4TUY - chains B and C of the 6 polymer chains in the assembly; structure by X-ray diffraction, 2.10 A resolution.

[Chain B]
Molecule: Tubulin beta-2B chain
Source organism: Bos taurus
UniProtKB: Q6B856 (TBB2B_BOVIN); the author numbering skips numbers that UniProt does not, so the offset changes along the chain: 1-42 = UniProt 1-42; 45-360 = UniProt 43-358; 369-455 = UniProt 359-445
Chain sequence (445 residues; each row starts with the number of its first residue; note: 10 numbers in that range are skipped by the numbering (no residue carries them; nothing is unmodelled there)):
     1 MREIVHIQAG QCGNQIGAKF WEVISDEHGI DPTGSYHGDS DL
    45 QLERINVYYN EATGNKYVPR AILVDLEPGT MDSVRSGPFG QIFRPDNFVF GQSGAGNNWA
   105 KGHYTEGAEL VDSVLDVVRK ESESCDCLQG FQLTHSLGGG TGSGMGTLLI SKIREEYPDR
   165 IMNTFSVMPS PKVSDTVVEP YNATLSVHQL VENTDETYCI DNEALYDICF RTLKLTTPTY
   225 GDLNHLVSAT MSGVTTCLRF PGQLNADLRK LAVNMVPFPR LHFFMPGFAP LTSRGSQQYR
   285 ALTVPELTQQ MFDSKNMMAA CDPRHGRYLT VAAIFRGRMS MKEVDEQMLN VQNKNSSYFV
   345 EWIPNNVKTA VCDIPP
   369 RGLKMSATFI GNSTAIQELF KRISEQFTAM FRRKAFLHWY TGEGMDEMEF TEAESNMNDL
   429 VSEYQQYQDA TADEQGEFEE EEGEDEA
Disordered / not traced: 278-281, 439-455
Ion coordination: Mg2+: Gln11 (together with GDP)
Small-molecule neighbours: GDP (guanosine-5'-diphosphate): Gly10, Gln11, Cys12, Gln15, Ile16, Ala99, Asn101, Ser140, Gly142, Gly143, Gly144, Thr145, Gly146, Ser147, Val171, Pro173, Val177, Asp179, Glu183, Asn206, Leu209, Tyr224, Leu227, Asn228
UniProt features mapped onto this chain:
  - motif: Met1 to Ile4 (MREI motif)
  - binding site (GTP): Gln11, Glu71, Ser140, Gly144, Thr145, Gly146, Asn206, Asn228
  - binding site (Mg(2+)): Glu71
  - modified residue: Ser40 (Phosphoserine), Thr57 (Phosphothreonine), Lys60 (N6-acetyllysine), Ser174 (Phosphoserine), Thr287 (Phosphothreonine), Thr292 (Phosphothreonine), Arg320 (Omega-N-methylarginine), Glu448 (5-glutamyl polyglutamate)
  - cross-link (Glycyl lysine isopeptide (Lys-Gly)): Lys60 (interchain with G-Cter in ubiquitin), Lys326 (interchain with G-Cter in ubiquitin)
From the paper describing this entry:
  - binding site for Rhizoxin: Asn101, Asn102, Lys105, Val181, Val182, Phe404, Tyr408

[Chain C]
Molecule: Tubulin alpha-1B chain
Source organism: Bos taurus
UniProtKB: P81947 (TBA1B_BOVIN); numbering as in UniProt (aligned over 1-451)
Chain sequence (451 residues; numbered 1 to 451; the number before each row is that of its first residue):
     1 MRECISIHVG QAGVQIGNAC WELYCLEHGI QPDGQMPSDK TIGGGDDSFN TFFSETGAGK
    61 HVPRAVFVDL EPTVIDEVRT GTYRQLFHPE QLITGKEDAA NNYARGHYTI GKEIIDLVLD
   121 RIRKLADQCT GLQGFLVFHS FGGGTGSGFT SLLMERLSVD YGKKSKLEFS IYPAPQVSTA
   181 VVEPYNSILT THTTLEHSDC AFMVDNEAIY DICRRNLDIE RPTYTNLNRL ISQIVSSITA
   241 SLRFDGALNV DLTEFQTNLV PYPRIHFPLA TYAPVISAEK AYHEQLSVAE ITNACFEPAN
   301 QMVKCDPRHG KYMACCLLYR GDVVPKDVNA AIATIKTKRS IQFVDWCPTG FKVGINYQPP
   361 TVVPGGDLAK VQRAVCMLSN TTAIAEAWAR LDHKFDLMYA KRAFVHWYVG EGMEEGEFSE
   421 AREDMAALEK DYEEVGVDSV EGEGEEEGEE Y
Disordered / not traced: 441-451
Ion coordination: Ca2+: Asp39, Thr41, Gly44, Glu55
Small-molecule neighbours: GTP (guanosine-5'-triphosphate): Gly10, Gln11, Ala12, Gln15, Ile16, Asp69, Asp98, Ala99, Ala100, Asn101, Ser140, Gly142, Gly143, Gly144, Thr145, Gly146, Ile171, Pro173, Val177, Ser178, Thr179, Glu183, Asn206, Tyr224, Leu227, Asn228, Ile231

[Interface between chain B and chain C]
Contacting residue pairs (43; chain B residue first):
  Glu71(B) with Arg2(C), salt bridge
  Gln96(B) with Met1(C); Arg2(C), hydrogen bond (backbone-side chain)
  Ser97(B) with Arg2(C), hydrogen bond (backbone-side chain)
  Gly98(B) with Arg2(C)
  Asn101(B) with Glu254(C), hydrogen bond
  Asp179(B) with Glu254(C); Lys352(C), hydrogen bond (backbone-side chain)
  Thr180(B) with Glu254(C); Thr257(C); Asn258(C)
  Val181(B) with Asn258(C), hydrogen bond (backbone-side chain); Pro348(C), hydrophobic
  Thr221(B) with Lys326(C); Asn329(C)
  Ala397(B) with Trp346(C)
  Met398(B) with Trp346(C)
  Arg400(B) with Asp345(C), salt bridge; Ser439(C), hydrogen bond
  Arg401(B) with Tyr262(C), hydrogen bond (backbone-side chain); Asp345(C), salt bridge; Trp346(C); Glu434(C), hydrogen bond (side chain-backbone); Val435(C); Val437(C), hydrogen bond (side chain-backbone); Asp438(C); Ser439(C), hydrogen bond
  Lys402(B) with Tyr262(C)
  Ala403(B) with Pro261(C); Tyr262(C); Trp346(C), hydrophobic
  Phe404(B) with Thr257(C); Asn258(C); Val260(C); Pro261(C), hydrogen bond (backbone-backbone); Cys347(C), hydrophobic
  His406(B) with Val260(C), hydrogen bond (side chain-backbone); Pro261(C); Tyr262(C); Pro263(C)
  Trp407(B) with Gln256(C); Thr257(C), hydrogen bond (side chain-backbone); Val260(C), hydrogen bond (side chain-backbone)
Other interface residues (no listed pair), chain B (21 interface residues in all): Gly100, Val182, Leu405
Other interface residues (no listed pair), chain C (23 interface residues in all): Pro325

[Summary]
21 residues of chain B and 23 residues of chain C are in contact; the contacts include 14 hydrogen bonds and 3
salt bridges. Polar contacts include Glu71(B)-Arg2(C), Arg400(B)-Asp345(C) and Arg401(B)-Asp345(C). Chain B
binds GDP. Ligands of chain C: GTP. From the paper: a binding site for Rhizoxin at Asn101(B), Asn102(B) and
Lys105(B) among others.
Chain B is Tubulin beta-2B chain and chain C is Tubulin alpha-1B chain, both from Bos taurus; the structure,
Tubulin-Rhizoxin complex, was determined by X-ray diffraction together with 4TV8 and 4TV9 from the same study.
